PDB entry 7PET | electron microscopy, 9.50 A resolution (very low resolution: no residue pairs are listed; an interface is given only as per-side residue counts) | chains A and I of the 36 polymer chains in the assembly

== Chain A ==
Molecule: Histone H3.2
From: Homo sapiens
UniProt: Q71DI3 (H32_HUMAN); residues 0-135 here correspond to UniProt positions 1-136 (UniProt number = residue number + 1)
Chain sequence (136 residues; numbered 0 to 135; the number before each row is that of its first residue; numbering starts at 0):
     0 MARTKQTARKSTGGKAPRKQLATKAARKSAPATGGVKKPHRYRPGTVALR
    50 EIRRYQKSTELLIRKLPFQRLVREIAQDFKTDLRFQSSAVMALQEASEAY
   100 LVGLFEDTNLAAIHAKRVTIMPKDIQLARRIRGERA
Not modelled in the structure: 0-36, 134-135
Construct notes: engineered mutation Ala-110 (Cys111 in Q71DI3)
UniProt features mapped onto this chain:
  - modified residue: Arg-2 (Asymmetric dimethylarginine), Thr-3 (Phosphothreonine), Lys-4 (Allysine), Gln-5 (5-glutamyl dopamine), Thr-6 (Phosphothreonine), Arg-8 (Citrulline), Lys-9 (N6,N6,N6-trimethyllysine), Ser-10 (ADP-ribosylserine), Thr-11 (Phosphothreonine), Lys-14 (N6-(2-hydroxyisobutyryl)lysine), Arg-17 (Asymmetric dimethylarginine), Lys-18 (N6-(2-hydroxyisobutyryl)lysine), Lys-23 (N6-(2-hydroxyisobutyryl)lysine), Arg-26 (Citrulline), Lys-27 (N6,N6,N6-trimethyllysine), Ser-28 (ADP-ribosylserine), Lys-36 (N6,N6,N6-trimethyllysine), Lys-37 (N6-methyllysine), Tyr-41 (Phosphotyrosine), Lys-56 (N6,N6,N6-trimethyllysine) and 8 more in UniProt
  - lipidation: Lys-18 (N6-decanoyllysine)

== Chain I ==
Molecule: 702-nt DNA strand
From: synthetic construct
Sequence (702 nucleotides; row label = number of the first residue in the row):
     1 ATCCCGGATCCCCTGGAGAATCCCGGTGCCGAGGCCGCTCAATTGGTCGT
    51 AGACAGCTCTAGCACCGCTTAAACGCACGTACGCGCTGTCCCCCGCGTTT
   101 TAACCGCCAAGGGGATTACTCCCTAGTCTCCAGGCACGTGTCACATATAT
   151 ACATCCTGTTCCAGTGCCGGACCCGAGCATCCGGATCCCCTGGAGAATCC
   201 CGGTGCCGAGGCCGCTCAATTGGTCGTAGACAGCTCTAGCACCGCTTAAA
   251 CGCACGTACGCGCTGTCCCCCGCGTTTTAACCGCCAAGGGGATTACTCCC
   301 TAGTCTCCAGGCACGTGTCACATATATACATCCTGTTCCAGTGCCGGACC
   351 CGAGCATCCGGATCCCCTGGAGAATCCCGGTGCCGAGGCCGCTCAATTGG
   401 TCGTAGACAGCTCTAGCACCGCTTAAACGCACGTACGCGCTGTCCCCCGC
   451 GTTTTAACCGCCAAGGGGATTACTCCCTAGTCTCCAGGCACGTGTCACAT
   501 ATATACATCCTGTTCCAGTGCCGGACCCGAGCATCCGGATCCCCTGGAGA
   551 ATCCCGGTGCCGAGGCCGCTCAATTGGTCGTAGACAGCTCTAGCACCGCT
   601 TAAACGCACGTACGCGCTGTCCCCCGCGTTTTAACCGCCAAGGGGATTAC
   651 TCCCTAGTCTCCAGGCACGTGTCACATATATACATCCTGTTCCAGTGCCG
   701 AT
Not modelled in the structure: 1-2, 701-702

== How chain A and chain I interact ==
At this resolution (10 A) residue pairs are not listed: 22 residues of chain A and 14 of chain I lie at the interface.

== Summary ==
22 residues of chain A and 14 residues of chain I are in contact.
Chain A is Histone H3.2 (Homo sapiens) and chain I is a 702-nt DNA strand (synthetic construct); the
structure, The 4x177 nucleosome array containing H1, was determined by electron microscopy, deposited together
with 7PEU, 7PEV, 7PEW, 7PEX, 7PEY, 7PEZ and 16 further entries.
